PDB entry 5SV3 | X-ray diffraction, 2.73 A resolution | chains A and B

[Chain A]
Protein: Anti-Ricin A-chain Single Domain Antibody (sdAb) A3C8
From: Lama glama
Notes: antibody fragment or engineered binder
Chain sequence (139 residues; row label = number of the first residue in the row; numbers below 1 keep their minus sign (Met-1 is residue -1)):
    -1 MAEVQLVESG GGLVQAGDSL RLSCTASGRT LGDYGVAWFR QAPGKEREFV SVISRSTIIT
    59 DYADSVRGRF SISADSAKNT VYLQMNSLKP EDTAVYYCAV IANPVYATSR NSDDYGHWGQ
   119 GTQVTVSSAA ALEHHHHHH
Disordered / not traced: -1 to 0, 127-137
Cystine bridges: Cys22-Cys96

[Chain B]
Protein: Ricin
From: Ricinus communis
Notes: EC 3.2.2.22
UniProtKB: P02879 (RICI_RICCO); residues 1-198 here correspond to UniProt positions 36-233 (UniProt number = residue number + 35)
Chain sequence (190 residues; numbered -1 to 198; 10 numbers in that range are skipped by the numbering (no residue carries them; nothing is unmodelled there); the number before each row is that of its first residue; numbers below 1 keep their minus sign (Met-1 is residue -1)):
    -1 MAIFPKQYPI INFTTAGATV QSYTNFIRAV RGRLT
    44 VLPNRVGLPI NQRFILVELS NHAELSVTLA LDVTNAYVVG YRAGNSAYFF HPDNQEDAEA
   104 ITHLFTDVQN RYTFAFGGNY DRLEQLAGNL RENIELGNGP LEEAISALYY YSTGGTQLPT
   164 LARSFIICIQ MISEAARFQY IEGEMRTRIR YNRRS
Disordered / not traced: -1 to 4, 182-198
Construct notes: initiating methionine (-1); expression tag (0)
From the paper describing this entry:
  - mutagenesis - Q98A: unchanged binding to Anti-Ricin A-chain Single Domain Antibody (sdAb) A3C8 (chain A)
  - mutagenesis - R114A (41-fold): decreased binding to D12f
  - mutagenesis - R114A: abolished binding to F6
  - conformationally variable residues (loop rearrangement): Gly131 to Asn136

[Interface between chain A and chain B]
Pairs across the interface - 30 pairs, chain A then chain B:
  Ser54(A) with His94(B), hydrogen bond
  Ile56(A) with His94(B); Ala101(B)
  Ile57(A) with His94(B); Thr116(B)
  Asp59(A) with Arg114(B)
  Pro102(A) with Ala118(B)
  Val103(A) with Phe117(B); Ala118(B), hydrogen bond (backbone-backbone); Phe119(B); Tyr154(B); Leu161(B), hydrophobic
  Tyr104(A) with Tyr91(B); Tyr115(B); Thr116(B); Phe117(B), hydrophobic; Ala118(B); Tyr154(B), hydrogen bond
  Ala105(A) with Thr116(B), hydrogen bond (backbone-backbone); Phe117(B); Ala118(B)
  Thr106(A) with Tyr115(B); Thr116(B), hydrogen bond
  Ser107(A) with Arg114(B); Tyr115(B)
  Arg108(A) with Val111(B), hydrogen bond (side chain-backbone); Gln112(B), hydrogen bond (side chain-backbone); Arg114(B), hydrogen bond (backbone-backbone)
  Asn109(A) with Tyr115(B)
  Asp112(A) with Tyr115(B)
Interface residues without a listed pair, chain A (14 interface residues in all): Asp62
Interface residues without a listed pair, chain B (16 interface residues in all): Pro95, Asn97, Thr109
Interface features reported in the paper:
  - epitope / paratope residues, chain B: Ala90(B)
  - hot spots on chain B (mutagenesis) - Q112A (2-fold): decreased binding to Anti-Ricin A-chain Single Domain Antibody (sdAb) A3C8 (chain A)

[In short]
Chain A and chain B form an interface of 14 and 16 residues respectively; the contacts include 8 hydrogen
bonds. Polar contacts include Ser54(A)-His94(B), Tyr104(A)-Tyr154(B) and Thr106(A)-Thr116(B). The paper
reports that R114A of chain B reduces binding to D12f; the epitope/paratope residue Ala90(B); 3 substitutions
were tested in all.
Chain A is Anti-Ricin A-chain Single Domain Antibody (sdAb) A3C8 (Lama glama) and chain B is Ricin (Ricinus
communis); the structure, RTA1-33/44-198 (RVEC) bound to Single Domain Antibody A3C8, was determined by X-ray
diffraction (same publication as 5SV4).
